5V93 - chains a and i of the 52 polymer chains in the assembly; structure by electron microscopy, 4.00 A resolution.

[Chain a]
Molecule: 16S rRNA
Organism: Mycobacterium tuberculosis
Sequence (1537 nucleotides; numbered 1 to 1537; the number before each row is that of its first residue):
     1 UUUUGUUUGG AGAGUUUGAU CCUGGCUCAG GACGAACGCU GGCGGCGUGC UUAACACAUG
    61 CAAGUCGAAC GGAAAGGUCU CUUCGGAGAU ACUCGAGUGG CGAACGGGUG AGUAACACGU
   121 GGGUGAUCUG CCCUGCACUU CGGGAUAAGC CUGGGAAACU GGGUCUAAUA CCGGAUAGGA
   181 CCACGGGAUG CAUGUCUUGU GGUGGAAAGC GCUUUAGCGG UGUGGGAUGA GCCCGCGGCC
   241 UAUCAGCUUG UUGGUGGGGU GACGGCCUAC CAAGGCGACG ACGGGUAGCC GGCCUGAGAG
   301 GGUGUCCGGC CACACUGGGA CUGAGAUACG GCCCAGACUC CUACGGGAGG CAGCAGUGGG
   361 GAAUAUUGCA CAAUGGGCGC AAGCCUGAUG CAGCGACGCC GCGUGGGGGA UGACGGCCUU
   421 CGGGUUGUAA ACCUCUUUCA CCAUCGACGA AGGUCCGGGU UCUCUCGGAU UGACGGUAGG
   481 UGGAGAAGAA GCACCGGCCA ACUACGUGCC AGCAGCCGCG GUAAUACGUA GGGUGCGAGC
   541 GUUGUCCGGA AUUACUGGGC GUAAAGAGCU CGUAGGUGGU UUGUCGCGUU GUUCGUGAAA
   601 UCUCACGGCU UAACUGUGAG CGUGCGGGCG AUACGGGCAG ACUAGAGUAC UGCAGGGGAG
   661 ACUGGAAUUC CUGGUGUAGC GGUGGAAUGC GCAGAUAUCA GGAGGAACAC CGGUGGCGAA
   721 GGCGGGUCUC UGGGCAGUAA CUGACGCUGA GGAGCGAAAG CGUGGGGAGC GAACAGGAUU
   781 AGAUACCCUG GUAGUCCACG CCGUAAACGG UGGGUACUAG GUGUGGGUUU CCUUCCUUGG
   841 GAUCCGUGCC GUAGCUAACG CAUUAAGUAC CCCGCCUGGG GAGUACGGCC GCAAGGCUAA
   901 AACUCAAAGG AAUUGACGGG GGCCCGCACA AGCGGCGGAG CAUGUGGAUU AAUUCGAUGC
   961 AACGCGAAGA ACCUUACCUG GGUUUGACAU GCACAGGACG CGUCUAGAGA UAGGCGUUCC
  1021 CUUGUGGCCU GUGUGCAGGU GGUGCAUGGC UGUCGUCAGC UCGUGUCGUG AGAUGUUGGG
  1081 UUAAGUCCCG CAACGAGCGC AACCCUUGUC UCAUGUUGCC AGCACGUAAU GGUGGGGACU
  1141 CGUGAGAGAC UGCCGGGGUC AACUCGGAGG AAGGUGGGGA UGACGUCAAG UCAUCAUGCC
  1201 CCUUAUGUCC AGGGCUUCAC ACAUGCUACA AUGGCCGGUA CAAAGGGCUG CGAUGCCGCG
  1261 AGGUUAAGCG AAUCCUUAAA AGCCGGUCUC AGUUCGGAUC GGGGUCUGCA ACUCGACCCC
  1321 GUGAAGUCGG AGUCGCUAGU AAUCGCAGAU CAGCAACGCU GCGGUGAAUA CGUUCCCGGG
  1381 CCUUGUACAC ACCGCCCGUC ACGUCAUGAA AGUCGGUAAC ACCCGAAGCC AGUGGCCUAA
  1441 CCCUCGGGAG GGAGCUGUCG AAGGUGGGAU CGGCGAUUGG GACGAAGUCG UAACAAGGUA
  1501 GCCGUACCGG AAGGUGCGGC UGGAUCACCU CCUUUCU
Disordered / not traced: 1-7, 1527-1537

[Chain i]
Name: 30S ribosomal protein S9
Organism: Mycobacterium tuberculosis
UniProtKB: A0A045I839 (A0A045I839_MYCTX); numbering as in UniProt (aligned over 1-151)
Chain sequence (151 residues; row label = number of the first residue in the row):
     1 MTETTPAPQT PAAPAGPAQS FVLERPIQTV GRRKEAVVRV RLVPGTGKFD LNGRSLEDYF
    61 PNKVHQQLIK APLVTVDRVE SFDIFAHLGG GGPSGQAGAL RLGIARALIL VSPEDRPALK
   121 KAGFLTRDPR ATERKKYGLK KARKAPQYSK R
Disordered / not traced: 1-24

[Interface between chain a and chain i]
Pairs across the interface (75):
  G935(a) / Gln-147(i)  hydrogen bond to the base
  C936(a) / Gln-147(i)  sugar contact
  G959(a) / Lys-150(i)  base contact
  G959(a) / Arg-151(i)  base contact
  G1108(a) / Arg-32(i)  salt bridge to the phosphate
  G1108(a) / Arg-127(i)  hydrogen bond to the base
  G1108(a) / Pro-129(i)  sugar contact
  U1109(a) / Arg-32(i)  salt bridge to the phosphate
  C1120(a) / His-87(i)  salt bridge to the phosphate
  A1121(a) / Pro-26(i)  sugar contact
  A1138(a) / Gln-28(i)  hydrogen bond to the sugar
  A1138(a) / Arg-41(i)  hydrogen bond to the sugar
  C1139(a) / Gln-28(i)  hydrogen bond to the sugar
  U1140(a) / Arg-39(i)  sugar contact
  G1169(a) / Lys-120(i)  salt bridge to the phosphate
  G1169(a) / Lys-121(i)  phosphate contact
  G1170(a) / Arg-116(i)  salt bridge to the phosphate
  G1170(a) / Lys-120(i)  hydrogen bond to the base
  A1171(a) / Arg-116(i)  salt bridge to the phosphate
  A1171(a) / Leu-125(i)  phosphate contact
  A1171(a) / Arg-127(i)  hydrogen bond to the base
  A1172(a) / Lys-120(i)  salt bridge to the phosphate
  A1172(a) / Arg-127(i)  hydrogen bond to the base
  G1178(a) / Lys-136(i)  phosphate contact
  G1179(a) / Lys-136(i)  salt bridge to the phosphate
  U1224(a) / Pro-146(i)  phosphate contact
  U1224(a) / Gln-147(i)  phosphate contact
  G1225(a) / Pro-146(i)  phosphate contact
  G1225(a) / Gln-147(i)  hydrogen bond to the phosphate
  A1240(a) / Arg-54(i)  hydrogen bond to the sugar
  C1241(a) / Gly-91(i)  phosphate contact
  C1241(a) / Gly-92(i)  hydrogen bond to the sugar
  C1241(a) / Pro-93(i)  sugar contact
  A1242(a) / Gly-90(i)  hydrogen bond to the sugar
  A1242(a) / Gly-91(i)  phosphate contact
  A1243(a) / Glu-35(i)  hydrogen bond to the sugar
  A1243(a) / Gly-90(i)  phosphate contact
  C1334(a) / Pro-146(i)  hydrogen bond to the sugar
  C1334(a) / Gln-147(i)  hydrogen bond to the base
  C1334(a) / Tyr-148(i)  hydrogen bond to the sugar
  C1334(a) / Lys-150(i)  salt bridge to the phosphate
  G1335(a) / Ala-145(i)  phosphate contact
  C1336(a) / Ala-145(i)  phosphate contact
  G1339(a) / Lys-34(i)  hydrogen bond to the base
  G1339(a) / Asp-128(i)  base contact
  G1339(a) / Arg-130(i)  salt bridge to the phosphate
  G1339(a) / Ala-131(i)  hydrogen bond to the sugar
  U1340(a) / Thr-132(i)  phosphate contact
  U1340(a) / Glu-133(i)  hydrogen bond to the phosphate
  U1340(a) / Arg-143(i)  hydrogen bond to the phosphate
  A1341(a) / Ala-142(i)  phosphate contact
  A1341(a) / Arg-143(i)  salt bridge to the phosphate
  A1342(a) / Ala-142(i)  phosphate contact
  A1342(a) / Lys-144(i)  salt bridge to the phosphate
  U1343(a) / Lys-144(i)  salt bridge to the phosphate
  C1359(a) / Lys-140(i)  salt bridge to the phosphate
  U1360(a) / Lys-135(i)  hydrogen bond to the base
  U1360(a) / Tyr-137(i)  phosphate contact
  G1361(a) / Lys-135(i)  hydrogen bond to the base
  G1361(a) / Lys-136(i)  phosphate contact
  G1361(a) / Tyr-137(i)  phosphate contact
  C1362(a) / Arg-134(i)  phosphate contact
  C1362(a) / Lys-135(i)  hydrogen bond to the phosphate
  G1363(a) / Glu-35(i)  phosphate contact
  G1363(a) / Thr-132(i)  hydrogen bond to the phosphate
  G1363(a) / Lys-141(i)  hydrogen bond to the base
  G1364(a) / Lys-34(i)  phosphate contact
  G1364(a) / Glu-35(i)  phosphate contact
  G1364(a) / Pro-93(i)  phosphate contact
  G1364(a) / Lys-141(i)  base contact
  U1365(a) / Pro-93(i)  phosphate contact
  U1365(a) / Gly-95(i)  hydrogen bond to the phosphate
  U1365(a) / Gln-96(i)  hydrogen bond to the phosphate
  G1366(a) / His-65(i)  salt bridge to the phosphate
  G1366(a) / Gly-95(i)  phosphate contact
Also at the interface, not in a pair above, chain a (46 interface residues in all): C960, C1110, C1141, A1180, C1283, U1333, U1337, C1344
Also at the interface, not in a pair above, chain i (51 interface residues in all): Thr-29, Val-30, Val-37, Val-40, Pro-61, Ser-94, Thr-126, Gly-138, Ser-149

[Overview]
The interface between chain a and chain i involves 46 residues on one side and 51 on the other, with 27
hydrogen bonds and 15 salt bridges. Polar pairs include G935(a)/Gln-147(i), G1108(a)/Arg-127(i) and
G1170(a)/Lys-120(i).
Here chain a is 16S rRNA and chain i is 30S ribosomal protein S9, both from Mycobacterium tuberculosis. Entry
5V93 (Cryo-EM structure of the 70S ribosome from Mycobacterium tuberculosis bound with Capreomycin) was
determined by electron microscopy (same publication as 5V7Q).
